Entry 7XUG (electron microscopy, 3.57 A resolution); this record covers chains B and J of the 8 polymer chains in the assembly.

Chain B:
Molecule: template DNA
Sequence (177 nucleotides; each row starts with the number of its first residue; numbers below 1 keep their minus sign (DC-13 is residue -13)):
   -13 CGAATTGTGAGCGCTCACAATTCTAAAAGCAAAAAAGCCTTCTCGCTAAT
    37 GAGCAGCATTGCCGTTCATCCTGAACCCGCCGCGCTCCCGACGCATGGTT
    87 TAAAGACGCGCCGTTCGTCTATGGGCTTATGATGTACTTAAAGTTCATTA
   137 ATGTAAAGTACCAATAGGAATTCATGC
Unresolved in the structure: -13 to 0, 31-163

Chain J:
Molecule: DNA-directed RNA polymerase subunit beta'
From: Escherichia coli (strain K12)
Notes: EC 2.7.7.6
Reference sequence: P0A8T7 (RPOC_ECOLI); residue numbers follow UniProt; this construct covers 1-1407
Sequence (1430 residues; row label = number of the first residue in the row):
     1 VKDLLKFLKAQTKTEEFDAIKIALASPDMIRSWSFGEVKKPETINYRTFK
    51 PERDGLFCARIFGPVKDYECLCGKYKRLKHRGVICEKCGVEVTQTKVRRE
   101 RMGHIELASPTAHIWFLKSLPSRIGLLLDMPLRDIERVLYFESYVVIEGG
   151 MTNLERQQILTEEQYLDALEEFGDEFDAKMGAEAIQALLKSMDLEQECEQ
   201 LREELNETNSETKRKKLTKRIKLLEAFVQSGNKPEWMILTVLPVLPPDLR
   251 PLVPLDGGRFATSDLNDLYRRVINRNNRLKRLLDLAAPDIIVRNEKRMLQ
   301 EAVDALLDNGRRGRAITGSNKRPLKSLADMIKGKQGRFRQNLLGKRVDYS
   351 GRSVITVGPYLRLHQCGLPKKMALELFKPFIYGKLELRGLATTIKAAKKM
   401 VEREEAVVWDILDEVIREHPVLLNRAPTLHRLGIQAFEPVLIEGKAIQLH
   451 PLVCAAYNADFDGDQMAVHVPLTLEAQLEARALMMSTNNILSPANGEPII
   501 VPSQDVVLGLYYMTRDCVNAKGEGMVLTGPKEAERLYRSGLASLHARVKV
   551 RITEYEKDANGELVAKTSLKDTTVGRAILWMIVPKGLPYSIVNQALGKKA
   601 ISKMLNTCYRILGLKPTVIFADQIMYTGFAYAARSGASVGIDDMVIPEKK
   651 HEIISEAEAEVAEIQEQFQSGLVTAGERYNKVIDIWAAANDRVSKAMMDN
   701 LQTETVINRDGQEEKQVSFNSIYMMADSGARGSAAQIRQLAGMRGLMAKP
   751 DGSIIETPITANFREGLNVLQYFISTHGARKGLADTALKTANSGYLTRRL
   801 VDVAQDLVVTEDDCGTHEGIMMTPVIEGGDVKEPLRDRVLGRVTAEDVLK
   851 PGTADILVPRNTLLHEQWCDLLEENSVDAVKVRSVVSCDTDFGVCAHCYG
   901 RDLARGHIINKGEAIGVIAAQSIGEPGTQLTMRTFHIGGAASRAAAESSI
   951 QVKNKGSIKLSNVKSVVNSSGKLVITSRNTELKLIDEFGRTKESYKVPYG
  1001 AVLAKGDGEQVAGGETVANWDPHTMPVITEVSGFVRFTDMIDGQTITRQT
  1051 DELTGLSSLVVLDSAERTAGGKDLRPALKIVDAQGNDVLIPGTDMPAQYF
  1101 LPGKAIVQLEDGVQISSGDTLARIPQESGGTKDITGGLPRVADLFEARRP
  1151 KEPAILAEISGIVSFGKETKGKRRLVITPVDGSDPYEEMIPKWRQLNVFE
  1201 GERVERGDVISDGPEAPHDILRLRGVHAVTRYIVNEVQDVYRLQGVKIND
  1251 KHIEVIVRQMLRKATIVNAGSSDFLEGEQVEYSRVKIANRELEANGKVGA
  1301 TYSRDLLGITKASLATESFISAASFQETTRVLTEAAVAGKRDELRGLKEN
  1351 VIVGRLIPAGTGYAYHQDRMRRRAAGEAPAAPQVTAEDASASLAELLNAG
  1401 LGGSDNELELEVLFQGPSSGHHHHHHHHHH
Unresolved in the structure: 1-15, 934-944, 1127-1134, 1374-1430
Differences from the reference sequence: conflict Val1 (Met in P0A8T7); expression tag (1408-1430)
Ion coordination: Zn2+ site 1: Cys70, Cys72, Cys85, Cys88; Mg2+: Asp460, Asp462, Asp464 (shared with 1 residue of chain R); Zn2+ site 2: Cys814, Cys888, Cys895, Cys898
Curated features (UniProtKB/Swiss-Prot):
  - binding site (Zn(2+)): Cys70, Cys72, Cys85, Cys88, Cys814, Cys888, Cys895, Cys898
  - binding site (Mg(2+)): Asp460, Asp462, Asp464
  - modified residue: Lys983 (N6-acetyllysine)
  - mutagenesis: Gln504 (Q504P: Resistant to antibiotics salinamide A and B), Asn690 (N690D: Resistant to antibiotics salinamide A and B), Met697 (M697V: Resistant to antibiotics salinamide A and B), Ala735 (A735T: Resistant to antibiotics salinamide A and B), Arg738 (R738C/H/P/S: Resistant to antibiotics salinamide A and B), Ala748 (A748E: Resistant to antibiotics salinamide A and B), Pro758 (P758S/T: Resistant to antibiotics salinamide A and B), Phe763 (F763C: Resistant to antibiotics salinamide A and B), Ser775 (S775A: Resistant to antibiotics salinamide A and B), Ala779 (A779T/V: Resistant to antibiotics salinamide A and B), Arg780 (R780C: Resistant to antibiotics salinamide A and B), Gly782 (G782A/C: Resistant to antibiotics salinamide A and B), 1 further mutagenesis entry in UniProt

How chain B and chain J interact:
Pairs across the interface (24; chain B residue first):
  DC2(B) - Ser210(J)  hydrogen bond to the phosphate
  DC4(B) - Lys1172(J)  hydrogen bond to the phosphate
  DA5(B) - Lys1172(J)  salt bridge to the phosphate
  DT10(B) - Lys118(J)  salt bridge to the phosphate
  DT10(B) - Leu120(J)  sugar contact
  DA11(B) - Arg311(J)  salt bridge to the phosphate
  DA11(B) - Glu1327(J)  sugar contact
  DA12(B) - Lys332(J)  salt bridge to the phosphate
  DA12(B) - Gln1326(J)  sugar contact
  DA12(B) - Glu1327(J)  phosphate contact
  DA13(B) - Arg339(J)  salt bridge to the phosphate
  DA13(B) - Tyr795(J)  sugar contact
  DA14(B) - Thr790(J)  base contact
  DA14(B) - Ala791(J)  sugar contact
  DA14(B) - Gly794(J)  sugar contact
  DG15(B) - Lys334(J)  salt bridge to the phosphate
  DC16(B) - Arg352(J)  sugar contact
  DA17(B) - Arg346(J)  salt bridge to the phosphate
  DA17(B) - Arg352(J)  sugar contact
  DC24(B) - Leu255(J)  base contact
  DC24(B) - Arg259(J)  base contact
  DC24(B) - Ala261(J)  base contact
  DC24(B) - Ser319(J)  sugar contact
  DC25(B) - Ser319(J)  sugar contact
Also at the interface, not in a pair above, chain B (14 interface residues in all): DA3
Also at the interface, not in a pair above, chain J (24 interface residues in all): Glu211, Thr262, Ala426, Arg798

In short:
Chain B and chain J form an interface of 14 and 24 residues respectively, with 2 hydrogen bonds and 7 salt
bridges. Among the polar pairs are DC2(B)-Ser210(J), DC4(B)-Lys1172(J) and DA5(B)-Lys1172(J).
Here chain B is template DNA and chain J is DNA-directed RNA polymerase subunit beta' (Escherichia coli
(strain K12)). Entry 7XUG (cryo-EM structure of HK022 putRNA-less E.coli RNA polymerase elongation complex)
was determined by electron microscopy together with 7XUE and 7XUI from the same study.
